8SI9 - chains A and E of the 9 polymer chains in the assembly; structure by electron microscopy, 2.98 A resolution.

[Chain A]
Protein: Gamma-aminobutyric acid receptor subunit beta-2
From: Homo sapiens
UniProtKB: P47870 (GBRB2_HUMAN); the construct has insertions or renumbered stretches relative to UniProt, so the offset changes along the chain: 1-307 = UniProt 25-331; 315-341 = UniProt 486-512
Amino-acid sequence (364 residues; each row starts with the number of its first residue):
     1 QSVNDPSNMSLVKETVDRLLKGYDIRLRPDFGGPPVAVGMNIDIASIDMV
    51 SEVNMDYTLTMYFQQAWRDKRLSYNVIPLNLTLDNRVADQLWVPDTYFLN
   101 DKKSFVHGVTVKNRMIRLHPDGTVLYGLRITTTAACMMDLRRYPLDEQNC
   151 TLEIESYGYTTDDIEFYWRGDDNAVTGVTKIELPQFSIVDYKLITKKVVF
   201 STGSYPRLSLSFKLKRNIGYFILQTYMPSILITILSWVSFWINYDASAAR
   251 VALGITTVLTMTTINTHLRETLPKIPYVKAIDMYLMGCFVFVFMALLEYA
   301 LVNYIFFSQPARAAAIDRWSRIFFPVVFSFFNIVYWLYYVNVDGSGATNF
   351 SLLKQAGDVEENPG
Disordered / not traced: 1-6, 341-364
Disulfides: Cys136-Cys150
Covalently attached groups: N-acetylglucosamine (NAG) linked to Asn80, Asn149
Construct notes: linker (308-314); expression tag (342-364)
Ligand contacts:
  - gamma-amino-butanoic acid (ABU): Tyr97, Glu155, Ser156, Tyr157, Phe200, Thr202, Tyr205
  - allopregnanolone (Y4B): Leu297, Ala300, Leu301, Tyr304
Curated features (UniProtKB/Swiss-Prot):
  - binding site (histamine): Tyr97, Ser156, Tyr157, Thr202
  - binding site (4-aminobutanoate): Tyr157, Thr202
  - glycosylation (N-linked (GlcNAc...) asparagine): Asn8, Asn80, Asn149
From the paper describing this entry:
  - binding site for allopregnanolone: Leu301
  - conformationally variable residues (side-chain flip): Glu270
  - contacts within the chain: His267-Glu270

[Chain E]
Protein: Gamma-aminobutyric acid receptor subunit gamma-2
From: Homo sapiens
UniProtKB: P18507 (GBRG2_HUMAN); the construct has insertions or renumbered stretches relative to UniProt, so the offset changes along the chain: 1-322 = UniProt 40-361; 329-357 = UniProt 439-467
Amino-acid sequence (417 residues; numbered -36 to 380; the number before each row is that of its first residue; numbers below 1 keep their minus sign (Trp-36 is residue -36)):
   -36 WSHPQFEKGGGSGGGSGGSSAWSHPQFEKLEVLFQGPQKSDDDYEDYASN
    14 KTWVLTPKVPEGDVTVILNNLLEGYDNKLRPDIGVKPTLIHTDMYVNSIG
    64 PVNAINMEYTIDIFFAQTWYDRRLKFNSTIKVLRLNSNMVGKIWIPDTFF
   114 RNSKKADAHWITTPNRMLRIWNDGRVLYTLRLTIDAECQLQLHNFPMDEH
   164 SCPLEFSSYGYPREEIVYQWKRSSVEVGDTRSWRLYQFSFVGLRNTTEVV
   214 KTTSGDYVVMSVYFDLSRRMGYFTIQTYIPCTLIVVLSWVSFWINKDAVP
   264 ARTSLGITTVLTMTTLSTIARKSLPKVSYVTAMDLFVSVCFIFVFSALVE
   314 YGTLHYFVSSQPARAAKMDSYARIFFPTAFCLFNLVYWVSYLYLSRGSGA
   364 TNFSLLKQAGDVEENPG
Disordered / not traced: -36 to 24, 358-380
Disulfides: Cys151-Cys165
Covalently attached groups: N-acetylglucosamine (NAG) linked to Asn208
Construct notes: expression tag (-36 to 0, 358-380); linker (323-328)
Curated features (UniProtKB/Swiss-Prot):
  - glycosylation (N-linked (GlcNAc...) asparagine): Asn13, Asn90, Asn208

[Interface between chain A and chain E]
Pairs across the interface (64; chain A residue first):
  Asn8(A) with Gly47(E), hydrogen bond (side chain-backbone)
  Met9(A) with Arg43(E); Asp45(E); Ile46(E), hydrophobic; Arg85(E)
  Val12(A) with Leu42(E), hydrophobic
  Lys13(A) with Gly37(E); Leu42(E)
  Val16(A) with Lys41(E)
  Leu20(A) with Lys41(E)
  Asp48(A) with Lys117(E), salt bridge
  Met49(A) with Asn69(E)
  Tyr62(A) with Phe112(E); Arg114(E)
  Leu79(A) with Ile46(E)
  Thr82(A) with Gly173(E); Tyr174(E); Glu178(E), hydrogen bond
  Leu83(A) with Lys41(E); Leu42(E), hydrophobic; Tyr174(E)
  Asp84(A) with Asn40(E); Lys41(E), hydrogen bond (backbone-backbone); Tyr174(E)
  Arg86(A) with Asn40(E), hydrogen bond; Gly104(E)
  Val87(A) with Lys41(E)
  His107(A) with Ser116(E); Lys117(E)
  Val109(A) with Thr111(E); Phe112(E); Ala119(E); Leu145(E), hydrophobic
  Thr110(A) with Thr111(E), hydrogen bond (backbone-backbone)
  Val111(A) with Asp110(E)
  Asn113(A) with Phe112(E)
  Arg114(A) with Tyr172(E)
  Met115(A) with Tyr172(E); Gly173(E); Ser217(E)
  Arg117(A) with Gly173(E), hydrogen bond (side chain-backbone); Pro175(E); Ser217(E), hydrogen bond; Tyr220(E), hydrogen bond
  Gly127(A) with Tyr172(E)
  Leu128(A) with Tyr172(E), hydrogen bond (backbone-side chain)
  Arg129(A) with Phe112(E); Phe113(E), hydrogen bond (side chain-backbone); Arg114(E); Ser116(E), hydrogen bond (side chain-backbone); Tyr172(E), hydrogen bond (backbone-side chain)
  Glu182(A) with Gln152(E)
  Pro184(A) with Lys289(E)
  Gln185(A) with Lys289(E)
  Asn217(A) with Ser291(E), hydrogen bond
  Tyr220(A) with Lys289(E)
  Gln224(A) with Thr281(E); Arg284(E)
  Leu231(A) with Phe304(E), hydrophobic
  Leu235(A) with Ile270(E), hydrophobic; Phe308(E), hydrophobic
  Trp241(A) with Tyr319(E)
  Ile242(A) with His318(E)
  Thr256(A) with Ile270(E)
Other interface residues (no listed pair), chain A (50 interface residues in all): Ser7, Asp17, Ser46, Gln64, Asn80, Asn85, Phe105, Thr176, Gly219, Leu223, Met227, Ala248, Ala249
Other interface residues (no listed pair), chain E (52 interface residues in all): Asp39, Pro44, Phe78, Arg86, Trp107, Ile108, Pro109, Arg129, Leu143, Glu150, Thr216, Val262, Pro263, Val290, Leu311

[Overview]
50 residues of chain A face 52 of chain E across their interface, with 13 hydrogen bonds and 1 salt bridge.
Polar contacts include Asp48(A)-Lys117(E), Asn8(A)-Gly47(E) and Thr82(A)-Glu178(E). Bound to chain A:
allopregnanolone and gamma-amino-butanoic acid. From the paper: a binding site for allopregnanolone at
Leu301(A); conformational variability at Glu270(A).
Chain A is Gamma-aminobutyric acid receptor subunit beta-2 and chain E is Gamma-aminobutyric acid receptor
subunit gamma-2, both from Homo sapiens; the structure, Human GABAA receptor alpha1-beta2-gamma2 subtype in
complex with GABA plus allopregnanolone, was determined by electron microscopy, deposited together with 8SGO
and 8SID.
